Entry 4TWP (X-ray diffraction, 2.40 A resolution); this record covers chain A.

Chain A:
Molecule: Tyrosine-protein kinase ABL1
Organism: Homo sapiens
Notes: EC 2.7.10.2
Reference sequence: P00519 (ABL1_HUMAN); residue numbers follow UniProt; this construct covers 233-503
Chain sequence (271 residues; each row starts with the number of its first residue):
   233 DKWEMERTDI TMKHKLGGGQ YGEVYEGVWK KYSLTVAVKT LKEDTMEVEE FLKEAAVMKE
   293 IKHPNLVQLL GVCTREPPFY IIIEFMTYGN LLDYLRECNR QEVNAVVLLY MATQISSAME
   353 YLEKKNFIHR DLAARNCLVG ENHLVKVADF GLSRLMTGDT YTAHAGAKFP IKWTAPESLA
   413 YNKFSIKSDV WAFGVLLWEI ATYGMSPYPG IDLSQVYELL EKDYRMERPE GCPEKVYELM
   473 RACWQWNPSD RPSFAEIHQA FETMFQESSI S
Unresolved in the structure: 274-278
Construct notes: engineered mutation Ile-315 (Thr in P00519)
Bound ions: Ni2+ site 1 near Glu-352 (its only coordinating residue here); Ni2+ site 2: His-490, Glu-494
Small-molecule neighbours: axitinib (AXI): Leu-248, Gly-249, Tyr-253, Val-256, Ala-269, Lys-271, Glu-286, Ile-315, Glu-316, Phe-317, Met-318, Thr-319, Tyr-320, Gly-321, Arg-367, Asn-368, Leu-370, Ala-380, Asp-381
Curated features (UniProtKB/Swiss-Prot):
  - motif: Asp-381 to Trp-405 (Kinase activation loop)
  - active site: Asp-363 (Proton acceptor)
  - binding site (ATP): Leu-248 to Val-256, Lys-271, Glu-316 to Asn-322
  - modified residue: Tyr-253 (Phosphotyrosine), Tyr-257 (Phosphotyrosine), Tyr-393 (Phosphotyrosine), Tyr-413 (Phosphotyrosine), Ser-446 (Phosphoserine)
  - natural variant: Ala-337 (A337T: In CHDSKM)

Overview:
Bound to chain A: axitinib. His-490 and Glu-494 form the Ni2+ site 2. Curated annotation (UniProt) lists
active-site residue Asp-363 and 17 ATP-binding residues.
Chain A is Tyrosine-protein kinase ABL1 (Homo sapiens); the structure, The crystal structure of human abl1
T315I gatekeeper mutant kinase domain in complex with axitinib, was determined by X-ray diffraction, deposited
together with 4WA9.
